Entry 8G7O (electron microscopy, 3.40 A resolution); this record covers chains B and I of the 14 polymer chains in the assembly.

Chain B:
Molecule: 60 kDa heat shock protein, mitochondrial
Organism: Homo sapiens
Notes: EC 5.6.1.7; engineered mutation(s): V72I
UniProtKB: P10809 (CH60_HUMAN); residues 1-526 here correspond to UniProt positions 27-552 (UniProt number = residue number + 26)
Chain sequence (527 residues; each row starts with the number of its first residue; numbering starts at 0):
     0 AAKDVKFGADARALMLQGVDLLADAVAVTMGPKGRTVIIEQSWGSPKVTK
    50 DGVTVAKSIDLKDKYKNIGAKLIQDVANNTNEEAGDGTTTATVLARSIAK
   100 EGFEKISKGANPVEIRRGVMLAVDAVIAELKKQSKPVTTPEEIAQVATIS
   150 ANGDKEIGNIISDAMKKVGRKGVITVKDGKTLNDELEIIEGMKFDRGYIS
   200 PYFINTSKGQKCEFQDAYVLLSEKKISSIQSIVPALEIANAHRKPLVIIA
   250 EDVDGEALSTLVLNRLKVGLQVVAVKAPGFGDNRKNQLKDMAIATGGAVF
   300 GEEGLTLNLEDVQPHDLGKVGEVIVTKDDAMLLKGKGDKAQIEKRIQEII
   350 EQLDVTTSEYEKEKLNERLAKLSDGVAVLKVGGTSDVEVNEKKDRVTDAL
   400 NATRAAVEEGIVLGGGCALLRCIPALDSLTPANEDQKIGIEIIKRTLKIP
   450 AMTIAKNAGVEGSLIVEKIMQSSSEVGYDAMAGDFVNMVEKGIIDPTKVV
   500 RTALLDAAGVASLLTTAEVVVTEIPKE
Construct notes: expression tag (0); variant I72 (Val98 in P10809)
Ligand contacts: ATP (adenosine-5'-triphosphate): T28, M29, G30, P31, K49, D50, G51, D85, G86, T87, T88, T89, I148, D397, G413, G414, G415, I453, Y477, D478, A479, M480, I492, D494
What the authors report for this chain:
  - mutagenesis - W42A, Y201A, F279A, Y359A: decreased catalytic activity on mtHsp10
  - mutagenesis - W42A, F279A, Y359A: decreased stability
  - mutagenesis - Y201A: unchanged stability

Chain I:
Molecule: 10 kDa heat shock protein, mitochondrial
Organism: Homo sapiens
UniProtKB: P61604 (CH10_HUMAN); numbering as in UniProt (aligned over 3-102)
Chain sequence (100 residues; numbered 3 to 102; the number before each row is that of its first residue):
     3 GQAFRKFLPLFDRVLVERSAAETVTKGGIMLPEKSQGKVLQATVVAVGSG
    53 SKGKGGEIQPVSVKVGDKVLLPEYGGTKVVLDDKDYFLFRDGDILGKYVD

Interface between chain B and chain I:
Pairs across the interface (15):
  I228(B) - L33(I)  hydrophobic
  I228(B) - P34(I)
  I228(B) - S37(I)
  L235(B) - I31(I)  hydrophobic
  E236(B) - T27(I)
  E236(B) - G29(I)
  E236(B) - I31(I)
  N239(B) - G30(I)
  E255(B) - P34(I)
  E255(B) - S37(I)  hydrogen bond
  T259(B) - P34(I)
  L262(B) - E35(I)
  N263(B) - I31(I)
  N263(B) - M32(I)  hydrogen bond (side chain-backbone)
  V267(B) - M32(I)  hydrophobic
Other interface residues (no listed pair), chain B (11 interface residues in all): V232, K266
Other interface residues (no listed pair), chain I (10 interface residues in all): K28

In short:
The interface between chain B and chain I involves 11 residues on one side and 10 on the other; the contacts
include 2 hydrogen bonds. Polar contacts include E255(B)-S37(I) and N263(B)-M32(I). The paper reports that
W42A, Y201A and F279A of chain B, among others, reduce catalytic activity on mtHsp10; W42A, F279A and Y359A of
chain B reduce stability.
Here chain B is 60 kDa heat shock protein, mitochondrial and chain I is 10 kDa heat shock protein,
mitochondrial, both from Homo sapiens. Entry 8G7O (ATP- and mtHsp10-bound mtHsp60 V72I focus) was determined
by electron microscopy (same publication as 8G7J, 8G7K, 8G7L, 8G7M and 8G7N).
